9L1N - chains G and J of the 13 polymer chains in the assembly; structure by electron microscopy, 3.30 A resolution.

[Chain G (and J)]
Molecule: E1 glycoprotein
Organism: Western equine encephalitis virus
Notes: chain J of this document is another copy of the same molecule, construct and numbering; everything in this record applies to it too
UniProtKB: Q9J1K1 (Q9J1K1_WEEV); residues 1-439 here correspond to UniProt positions 798-1236 (UniProt number = residue number + 797)
Amino-acid sequence (439 residues; numbered 1 to 439; the number before each row is that of its first residue):
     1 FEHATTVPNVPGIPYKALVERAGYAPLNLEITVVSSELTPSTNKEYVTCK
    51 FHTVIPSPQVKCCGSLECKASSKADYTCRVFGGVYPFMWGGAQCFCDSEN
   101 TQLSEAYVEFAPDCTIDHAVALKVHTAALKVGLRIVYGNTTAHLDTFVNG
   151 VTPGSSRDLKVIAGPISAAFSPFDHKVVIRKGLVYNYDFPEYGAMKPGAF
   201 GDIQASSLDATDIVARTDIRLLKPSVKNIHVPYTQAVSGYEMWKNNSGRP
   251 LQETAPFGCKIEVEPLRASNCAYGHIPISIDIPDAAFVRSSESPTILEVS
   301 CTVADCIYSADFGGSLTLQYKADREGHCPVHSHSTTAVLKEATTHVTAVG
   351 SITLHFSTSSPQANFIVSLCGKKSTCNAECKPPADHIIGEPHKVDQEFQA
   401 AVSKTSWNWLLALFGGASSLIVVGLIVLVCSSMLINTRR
Unresolved in the structure: 439
Disulfide bonds: Cys49-Cys114, Cys62-Cys94, Cys63-Cys96, Cys68-Cys78, Cys259-Cys271, Cys301-Cys376, Cys306-Cys380, Cys328-Cys370
Glycans and other covalent adducts: N-acetylglucosamine (NAG) linked to Asn139

[Chain G / chain J interface]
Contacting residue pairs (11; chain G residue first):
  Asp305(G) - Ala22(J)
  Ile307(G) - Ala22(J)  hydrophobic
  Gly313(G) - Ala22(J)
  Gly313(G) - Gly23(J)  hydrogen bond (backbone-backbone)
  Ser315(G) - Ser290(J)
  Thr317(G) - Thr295(J)
  Gln319(G) - Leu297(J)
  Thr353(G) - Ser290(J)
  Thr353(G) - Ser291(J)
  His355(G) - Ser290(J)
  His355(G) - Ser291(J)
Also at the interface, not in a pair above, chain G (9 interface residues in all): Lys340
Also at the interface, not in a pair above, chain J (8 interface residues in all): Arg21, Arg289

[Summary]
9 residues of chain G face 8 of chain J across their interface; the contacts include 1 hydrogen bond. Its one
hydrogen bond, Gly313(G)-Gly23(J), is backbone to backbone. Covalently linked N-acetylglucosamine: at
Asn139(G).
Both chains are E1 glycoprotein (Western equine encephalitis virus). Entry 9L1N (Structure of Western equine
encephalitis virus 71V1658 strain VLP in complex with human PCDH10 EC1) was determined by electron microscopy
(same publication as 9L9A).
